PDB entry 4TK3 | X-ray diffraction, 2.70 A resolution | chains B and D of the 4 polymer chains in the assembly

Chain B:
Protein: Gephyrin
Organism: Rattus norvegicus
Notes: EC 2.7.7.75, 2.10.1.1; fragment: domain E
Reference sequence: Q03555 (GEPH_RAT); residues 318-736 here correspond to UniProt positions 344-762 (UniProt number = residue number + 26)
Amino-acid sequence (419 residues; row label = number of the first residue in the row):
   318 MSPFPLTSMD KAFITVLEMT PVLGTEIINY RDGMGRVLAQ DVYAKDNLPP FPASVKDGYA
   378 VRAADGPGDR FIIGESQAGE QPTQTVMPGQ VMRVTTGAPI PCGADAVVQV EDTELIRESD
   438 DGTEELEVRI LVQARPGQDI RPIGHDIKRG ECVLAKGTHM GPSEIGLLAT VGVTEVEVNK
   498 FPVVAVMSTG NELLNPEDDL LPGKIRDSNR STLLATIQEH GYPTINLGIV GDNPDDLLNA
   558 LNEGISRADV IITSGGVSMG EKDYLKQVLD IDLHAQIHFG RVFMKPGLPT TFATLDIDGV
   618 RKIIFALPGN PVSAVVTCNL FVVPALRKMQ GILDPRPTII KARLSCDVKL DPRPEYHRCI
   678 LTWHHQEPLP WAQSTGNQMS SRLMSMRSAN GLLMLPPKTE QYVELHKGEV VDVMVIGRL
Unresolved in the structure: 318, 436-439, 693-700

Chain D:
Protein: Gamma-aminobutyric acid receptor subunit alpha-3
Reference sequence: P20236 (GBRA3_RAT); residues 368-378 here correspond to UniProt positions 396-406 (UniProt number = residue number + 28)
Amino-acid sequence (11 residues; each row starts with the number of its first residue):
   368 FSIVGTLYPI N
Unresolved in the structure: 376-378
Differences from the reference sequence: engineered mutation Ser369 (Asn397 in P20236), Leu374 (Thr402 in P20236)
From the paper describing this entry:
  - mutagenesis - T373A: increased binding to Gephyrin (chain B)

How chain B and chain D interact:
Pairs across the interface - 5 pairs, chain B then chain D:
  His682(B) with Phe368(D); Thr373(D)
  Gln683(B) with Thr373(D), hydrogen bond; Tyr375(D), hydrogen bond (backbone-side chain)
  Pro685(B) with Tyr375(D)
Interface residues without a listed pair, chain B (4 interface residues in all): Glu684
Interface residues without a listed pair, chain D (5 interface residues in all): Ser369, Leu374

Summary:
4 residues of chain B and 5 residues of chain D are in contact, with 2 hydrogen bonds. Polar contacts include
Gln683(B)-Thr373(D) and Gln683(B)-Tyr375(D). From the paper: T373A of chain D increases binding to Gephyrin
(chain B).
Chain B is Gephyrin (Rattus norvegicus) and chain D is Gamma-aminobutyric acid receptor subunit alpha-3; the
structure, Geph E in complex with a GABA receptor alpha3 derived double mutant peptide in spacegroup P21212,
was determined by X-ray diffraction, deposited together with 4TK1, 4TK2 and 4TK4.
